PDB entry 3J97 | electron microscopy, 7.80 A resolution (low resolution: residue-level contacts below are approximate; hydrogen-bond / salt-bridge calls are withheld) | chains A and F of the 13 polymer chains in the assembly

== Chain A (and F) ==
Name: Vesicle-fusing ATPase
Source organism: Cricetulus griseus
Notes: EC 3.6.4.6; chain F of this document is another copy of the same molecule, construct and numbering; everything in this record applies to it too
Reference sequence: P18708 (NSF_CRIGR); residue numbers follow UniProt; this construct covers 1-744
Sequence (747 residues; row label = number of the first residue in the row; numbers below 1 keep their minus sign (Gly-2 is residue -2)):
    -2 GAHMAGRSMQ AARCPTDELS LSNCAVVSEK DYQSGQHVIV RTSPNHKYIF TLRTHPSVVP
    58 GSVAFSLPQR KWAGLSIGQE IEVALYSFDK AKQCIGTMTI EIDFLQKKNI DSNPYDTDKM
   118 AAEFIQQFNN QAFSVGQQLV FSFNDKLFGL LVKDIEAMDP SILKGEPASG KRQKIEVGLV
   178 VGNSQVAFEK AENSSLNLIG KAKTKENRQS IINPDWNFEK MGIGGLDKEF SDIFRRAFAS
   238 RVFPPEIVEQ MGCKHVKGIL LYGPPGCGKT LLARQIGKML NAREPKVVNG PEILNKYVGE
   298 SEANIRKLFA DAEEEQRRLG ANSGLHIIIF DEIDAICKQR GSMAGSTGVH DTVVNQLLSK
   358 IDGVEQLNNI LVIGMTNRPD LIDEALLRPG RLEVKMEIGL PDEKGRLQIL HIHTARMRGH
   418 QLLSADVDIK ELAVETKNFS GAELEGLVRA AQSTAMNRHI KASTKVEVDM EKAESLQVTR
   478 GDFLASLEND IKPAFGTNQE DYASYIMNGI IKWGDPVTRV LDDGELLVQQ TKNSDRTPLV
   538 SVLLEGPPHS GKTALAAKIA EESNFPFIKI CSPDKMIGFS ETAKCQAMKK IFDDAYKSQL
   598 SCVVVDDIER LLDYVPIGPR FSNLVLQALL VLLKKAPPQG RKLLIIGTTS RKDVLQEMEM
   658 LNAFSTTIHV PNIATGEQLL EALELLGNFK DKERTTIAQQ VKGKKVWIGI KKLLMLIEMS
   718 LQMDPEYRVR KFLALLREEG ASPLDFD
Disordered / not traced: -2 to 0, 156-168, 202-214, 335-346, 458-478, 738-744 (chain F: -2 to 0, 156-168, 202-216, 331-346, 458-496, 738-744)
Differences from the reference sequence: expression tag (-2 to 0)
Swiss-Prot annotation at these positions:
  - binding site (ATP): Asn505 to Trp510, Pro545 to Leu552
  - binding site (Mg(2+)): Thr550
  - modified residue: Lys105 (N6-acetyllysine), Ser207 (Phosphoserine), Tyr259 (Phosphotyrosine), Ser569 (Phosphoserine)

== How chain A and chain F interact ==
Contacting residue pairs (54; chain A residue first):
  Arg413(A) - Gly249(F)
  Met414(A) - Gln247(F)
  Met414(A) - Met248(F)
  His417(A) - Glu246(F)
  Leu419(A) - Gln247(F)
  Gln449(A) - Met248(F)
  Met453(A) - Arg232(F)
  Met453(A) - Phe240(F)
  Met453(A) - Ile244(F)
  Met453(A) - Met248(F)
  Asn454(A) - Arg232(F)
  His456(A) - Phe240(F)
  Ile457(A) - Arg232(F)
  Ile457(A) - Ala236(F)
  Ile457(A) - Val239(F)
  Ile457(A) - Phe240(F)
  Asn505(A) - Arg533(F)
  Pro545(A) - Asn659(F)
  His546(A) - Asn659(F)
  Pro570(A) - Val628(F)
  Asp571(A) - Val628(F)
  Asp571(A) - Lys632(F)
  Ile574(A) - Lys586(F)
  Ile574(A) - Val628(F)
  Gly575(A) - Cys582(F)
  Gly575(A) - Lys586(F)
  Phe576(A) - Leu621(F)
  Glu606(A) - Glu656(F)
  Arg607(A) - Gln624(F)
  Arg607(A) - Leu627(F)
  Arg607(A) - Val628(F)
  Asp610(A) - Asn620(F)
  Asp610(A) - Gln624(F)
  Val612(A) - Phe618(F)
  Val612(A) - Leu623(F)
  Pro613(A) - Glu654(F)
  Pro613(A) - Met655(F)
  Ile614(A) - Phe618(F)
  Ile614(A) - Glu654(F)
  Arg617(A) - Phe618(F)
  Arg617(A) - Asn620(F)
  Arg648(A) - Glu656(F)
  Asn685(A) - Arg533(F)
  Met712(A) - Ser662(F)
  Glu715(A) - Gln527(F)
  Glu715(A) - Ser531(F)
  Glu715(A) - Arg533(F)
  Glu715(A) - Thr534(F)
  Met716(A) - Gln527(F)
  Leu718(A) - Arg533(F)
  Gln719(A) - Leu523(F)
  Gln719(A) - Gln526(F)
  Gln719(A) - Gln527(F)
  Met720(A) - Leu523(F)
Interface residues without a listed pair, chain A (36 interface residues in all): Arg446, Ser450, Ala452, Met504
Interface residues without a listed pair, chain F (40 interface residues in all): Cys250, Glu390, Leu524, Pro535, Leu536, Tyr611, Pro616, Ala625, Leu629, Ala633

== In short ==
Chain A and chain F form an interface of 36 and 40 residues respectively. UniProt lists 14 ATP-binding
residues and Mg2+-binding residue Thr550(A) on chain A.
Both chains are Vesicle-fusing ATPase (Cricetulus griseus). Entry 3J97 (Structure of 20S supercomplex) was
determined by electron microscopy (same publication as 3J94, 3J95, 3J96, 3J98 and 3J99).
